Entry 2Q5S (X-ray diffraction, 2.05 A resolution); this record covers chains A and B.

[Chain A (and B)]
Protein: Peroxisome Proliferator-Activated Receptor gamma
From: Homo sapiens
Notes: fragment: Ligand binding domain; chain B of this document is another copy of the same molecule, construct and numbering; everything in this record applies to it too
UniProtKB: P37231 (PPARG_HUMAN); residues 205-477 here correspond to UniProt positions 233-505 (UniProt number = residue number + 28)
Amino-acid sequence (274 residues; each row starts with the number of its first residue):
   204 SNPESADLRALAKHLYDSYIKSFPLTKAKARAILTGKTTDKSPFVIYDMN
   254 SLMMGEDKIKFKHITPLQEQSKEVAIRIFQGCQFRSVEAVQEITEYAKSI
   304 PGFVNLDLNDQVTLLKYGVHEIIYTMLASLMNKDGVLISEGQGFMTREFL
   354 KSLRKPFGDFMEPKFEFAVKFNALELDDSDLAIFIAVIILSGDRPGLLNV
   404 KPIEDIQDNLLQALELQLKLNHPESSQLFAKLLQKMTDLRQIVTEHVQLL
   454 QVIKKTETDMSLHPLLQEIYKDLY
Not modelled in the structure: 204-207, 261-274 (chain B: 204-206, 241-243, 267-274, 464, 477)
Differences from the reference sequence: expression tag (204)
Residues lining bound ligands: ntzdpa (NZA; 5-chloro-1-(4-chlorobenzyl)-3-(phenylthio)-1H-indole-2-carboxylic acid): Ile249, Leu255, Glu259, Ile281, Gly284, Cys285, Arg288, Ser289, Ala292, Ile326, Leu330, Leu333, Val339, Leu340, Ile341, Ser342, Glu343, Met348, Leu353, Phe363, Met364
Curated features (UniProtKB/Swiss-Prot):
  - motif: Pro467 to Asp475 (9aaTAD)
  - binding site (rosiglitazone): Gln286 to Ser289, His323, His449, Tyr473
  - cross-link: Lys224 (Glycyl lysine isopeptide (Lys-Gly) (interchain with G-Cter in ubiquitin))

[Chain A / chain B interface]
Residue-residue contacts - 43 pairs, chain A then chain B:
  Asp396(A) - Lys373(B)
  Asp396(A) - Lys438(B)  salt bridge
  Gln410(A) - Gln437(B)
  Asp411(A) - Ser429(B)  hydrogen bond
  Asp411(A) - Gln430(B)
  Leu414(A) - Gln430(B)
  Leu414(A) - Ala433(B)  hydrophobic
  Leu414(A) - Gln437(B)
  Gln415(A) - Ser429(B)
  Gln415(A) - Gln430(B)
  Glu418(A) - Glu418(B)
  Glu418(A) - Gln430(B)
  Ser429(A) - Asp411(B)  hydrogen bond
  Gln430(A) - Asp411(B)
  Gln430(A) - Leu414(B)
  Gln430(A) - Gln415(B)
  Gln430(A) - Glu418(B)  hydrogen bond
  Gln430(A) - Phe432(B)
  Phe432(A) - Gln430(B)
  Phe432(A) - Ala433(B)  hydrophobic
  Ala433(A) - Leu414(B)  hydrophobic
  Ala433(A) - Phe432(B)  hydrophobic
  Ala433(A) - Leu436(B)  hydrophobic
  Leu436(A) - Ala433(B)  hydrophobic
  Gln437(A) - Gln410(B)  hydrogen bond
  Gln437(A) - Met439(B)
  Met439(A) - Gln437(B)
  Met439(A) - Thr440(B)
  Thr440(A) - Met439(B)
  Thr440(A) - Thr440(B)  hydrogen bond (side chain-backbone)
  Thr440(A) - Arg443(B)
  Asp441(A) - Asp396(B)
  Asp441(A) - Arg443(B)  salt bridge
  Arg443(A) - Thr440(B)  hydrogen bond
  Arg443(A) - Asp441(B)  salt bridge
  Arg443(A) - Gln444(B)  hydrogen bond
  Gln444(A) - Arg443(B)
  Gln444(A) - Gln444(B)
  Gln444(A) - Thr447(B)  hydrogen bond
  Thr447(A) - Gln444(B)
  Thr447(A) - Thr447(B)
  Gln451(A) - Gln451(B)
  Tyr477(A) - Gln444(B)
Interface residues without a listed pair, chain A (23 interface residues in all): Lys373, Val390, Lys434
Interface residues without a listed pair, chain B (23 interface residues in all): Val390, Glu407

[In short]
Chain A and chain B each contribute 23 residues to their interface; the contacts include 8 hydrogen bonds and
3 salt bridges. Among the polar pairs are Asp396(A)-Lys438(B), Asp441(A)-Arg443(B) and Asp411(A)-Ser429(B).
Bound to chain A: ntzdpa.
Both chains are Peroxisome Proliferator-Activated Receptor gamma (Homo sapiens). Entry 2Q5S (Crystal Structure
of PPARgamma bound to partial agonist nTZDpa) was determined by X-ray diffraction, deposited together with
2Q59, 2Q5P, 2Q61, 2Q6R and 2Q6S.
